PDB entry 9GVH | X-ray diffraction, 1.34 A resolution | chains A and B

# Chain A
Protein: Chitin Binding Protein
Source organism: Iberis umbellata
Sequence (35 residues; row label = number of the first residue in the row):
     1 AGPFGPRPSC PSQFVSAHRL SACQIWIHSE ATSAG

# Chain B
Protein: Chitin Binding Protein
Source organism: Iberis umbellata
Sequence (74 residues; numbered 55 to 128; the number before each row is that of its first residue):
    55 QQRPPLLRLC CTQLHLQNPQ CTCSTLRRAA MATRTRQGIQ AASQVQRLFE TARHLPATCS
   115 FSQVGVCPFV AIPA
Disulfides: Cys-65/Cys-113, Cys-77/Cys-121
Ion coordination: Na+ near Arg-90 (its only coordinating residue here)

# How chain A and chain B interact
Disulfides between the chains: Cys-10(A)/Cys-75(B), Cys-23(A)/Cys-64(B)
Residue-residue contacts - 48 pairs, chain A then chain B:
  Pro-8(A) with Asn-72(B); Gln-74(B)
  Cys-10(A) with Cys-75(B), disulfide; Thr-79(B)
  Gln-13(A) with Gln-71(B); Asn-72(B), hydrogen bond; Cys-75(B), hydrogen bond
  Phe-14(A) with Gln-71(B); Thr-79(B); Arg-82(B)
  Ala-17(A) with Gln-67(B); Leu-70(B), hydrophobic
  His-18(A) with Gln-67(B)
  Arg-19(A) with Arg-82(B)
  Leu-20(A) with Gln-67(B); Leu-68(B), hydrophobic; Gln-71(B); Thr-79(B); Leu-80(B), hydrophobic
  Ser-21(A) with Gln-67(B), hydrogen bond (backbone-side chain)
  Ala-22(A) with Leu-60(B); Leu-63(B), hydrophobic; Cys-64(B); Gln-67(B), hydrogen bond (backbone-side chain)
  Cys-23(A) with Cys-64(B), disulfide; Gln-67(B)
  Gln-24(A) with Ala-83(B); Ala-86(B); Thr-87(B); Arg-90(B), hydrogen bond
  Ile-25(A) with Leu-60(B), hydrophobic
  Trp-26(A) with Pro-58(B), hydrophobic; Leu-60(B); Leu-61(B); Thr-105(B); Leu-109(B)
  Ile-27(A) with Leu-102(B), hydrophobic; Ala-106(B), hydrophobic
  His-28(A) with Thr-87(B); Gln-91(B), hydrogen bond
  Glu-30(A) with Arg-101(B), salt bridge; Thr-105(B)
  Ala-31(A) with Gln-98(B); Leu-102(B), hydrophobic
  Thr-32(A) with Gln-98(B)
  Ala-34(A) with Ser-97(B); Gln-98(B); Arg-101(B)
Other interface residues (no listed pair), chain A (23 interface residues in all): Pro-11, Ser-16, Ser-33
Other interface residues (no listed pair), chain B (28 interface residues in all): Ile-93

# Summary
23 residues of chain A and 28 residues of chain B are in contact; the contacts include 2 disulfide bonds, 6
hydrogen bonds and 1 salt bridge. Polar pairs include Glu-30(A)/Arg-101(B), Gln-13(A)/Asn-72(B) and
Gln-13(A)/Cys-75(B).
Here chain A is Chitin Binding Protein and chain B is Chitin Binding Protein, both from Iberis umbellata.
Entry 9GVH (Crystal structure of Chitin Binding Protein from Iberis umbellata L) was determined by X-ray
diffraction.
